PDB entry 3E3Y | X-ray diffraction, 2.13 A resolution | chains A and B of the 4 polymer chains in the assembly

Chain A (and B):
Protein: Type-2 restriction enzyme HindII
Organism: Haemophilus influenzae
Notes: EC 3.1.21.4; chain B of this document is another copy of the same molecule, construct and numbering; everything in this record applies to it too
UniProtKB: P44413 (T2D2_HAEIN); residue numbers follow UniProt; this construct covers 2-258
Sequence (257 residues; row label = number of the first residue in the row):
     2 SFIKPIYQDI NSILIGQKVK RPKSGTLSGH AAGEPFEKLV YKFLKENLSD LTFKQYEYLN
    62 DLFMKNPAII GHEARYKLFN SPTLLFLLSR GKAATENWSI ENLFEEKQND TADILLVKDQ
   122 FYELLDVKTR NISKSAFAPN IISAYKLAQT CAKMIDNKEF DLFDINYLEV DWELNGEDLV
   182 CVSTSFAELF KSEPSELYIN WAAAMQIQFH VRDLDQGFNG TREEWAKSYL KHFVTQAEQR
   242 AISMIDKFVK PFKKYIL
Not modelled in the structure: 23-36, 109 (chain B: 22-36, 258)
Differences from the reference sequence: conflict Asn67 (Lys in P44413); engineered mutation Phe138 (Gln in P44413)
Bound ions: Ca2+: Asp114, Asp127, Val128 (shared with 2 residues of chain F); Na+ site 1: Asp114 (shared with 2 residues of chain F); Na+ site 2: Asp127, Ile142 (shared with 1 residue of chain F)

Interface between chain A and chain B:
Pairs across the interface - 53 pairs, chain A then chain B:
  Tyr146(A) - Lys248(B)
  Tyr146(A) - Phe249(B)  hydrophobic
  Tyr146(A) - Phe253(B)  hydrophobic
  Ala149(A) - Phe253(B)
  Gln150(A) - Phe253(B)
  Ala153(A) - Phe253(B)  hydrophobic
  Ala153(A) - Tyr256(B)
  Ile156(A) - Tyr256(B)  hydrophobic
  Asp157(A) - Tyr256(B)  hydrogen bond
  Trp202(A) - Met245(B)  hydrophobic
  Ala203(A) - Ala205(B)  hydrogen bond (backbone-backbone)
  Ala205(A) - Ala203(B)  hydrogen bond (backbone-backbone)
  Met206(A) - Phe249(B)  hydrophobic
  Lys228(A) - Tyr256(B)
  Lys228(A) - Ile257(B)
  Leu231(A) - Tyr256(B)  hydrophobic
  Leu231(A) - Ile257(B)  hydrophobic
  Lys232(A) - Ile257(B)
  Phe234(A) - Phe249(B)
  Val235(A) - Val250(B)  hydrophobic
  Val235(A) - Phe253(B)  hydrophobic
  Ala238(A) - Met245(B)
  Ala238(A) - Phe249(B)  hydrophobic
  Ala238(A) - Val250(B)  hydrophobic
  Glu239(A) - Val250(B)
  Glu239(A) - Lys254(B)
  Arg241(A) - Met245(B)
  Ala242(A) - Ala242(B)
  Met245(A) - Trp202(B)  hydrophobic
  Met245(A) - Ala238(B)
  Met245(A) - Arg241(B)
  Met245(A) - Met245(B)  hydrophobic
  Phe249(A) - Tyr146(B)  hydrophobic
  Phe249(A) - Met206(B)  hydrophobic
  Phe249(A) - Phe234(B)
  Phe249(A) - Val235(B)
  Phe249(A) - Ala238(B)  hydrophobic
  Val250(A) - Val235(B)
  Val250(A) - Ala238(B)  hydrophobic
  Val250(A) - Glu239(B)
  Phe253(A) - Tyr146(B)  hydrophobic
  Phe253(A) - Ala149(B)
  Phe253(A) - Gln150(B)
  Phe253(A) - Phe234(B)  hydrophobic
  Phe253(A) - Val235(B)  hydrophobic
  Tyr256(A) - Ala153(B)
  Tyr256(A) - Ile156(B)  hydrophobic
  Tyr256(A) - Asp157(B)  hydrogen bond
  Tyr256(A) - Lys228(B)
  Tyr256(A) - Leu231(B)  hydrophobic
  Ile257(A) - Lys228(B)
  Ile257(A) - Leu231(B)  hydrophobic
  Ile257(A) - Lys232(B)
Interface residues without a listed pair, chain A (28 interface residues in all): Ile246, Lys248, Lys254
Interface residues without a listed pair, chain B (28 interface residues in all): Ile246

Summary:
The chain A/chain B interface involves 28 residues from each chain; the contacts include 4 hydrogen bonds.
Among the polar pairs are Asp157(A)-Tyr256(B) and Ala203(A)-Ala205(B). The Ca2+ site is built by Asp114(A),
Asp127(A) and Val128(A). Asp127(A) and Ile142(A) form the Na+ site 2.
Chain A and chain B are both Type-2 restriction enzyme HindII (Haemophilus influenzae); the structure, Q138F
HincII bound to GTTAAC and cocrystallized with 5 mM Ca2+, was determined by X-ray diffraction (same
publication as 3E40, 3E41, 3E42, 3E43, 3E44 and 3E45).
